Entry 7EGU (X-ray diffraction, 1.90 A resolution); this record covers chains A and B.

== Chain A ==
Protein: Nicotinamide N-methyltransferase
From: Homo sapiens
Notes: EC 2.1.1.1
UniProt: P40261 (NNMT_HUMAN); residue numbers follow UniProt; this construct covers 3-260
Amino-acid sequence (259 residues; row label = number of the first residue in the row):
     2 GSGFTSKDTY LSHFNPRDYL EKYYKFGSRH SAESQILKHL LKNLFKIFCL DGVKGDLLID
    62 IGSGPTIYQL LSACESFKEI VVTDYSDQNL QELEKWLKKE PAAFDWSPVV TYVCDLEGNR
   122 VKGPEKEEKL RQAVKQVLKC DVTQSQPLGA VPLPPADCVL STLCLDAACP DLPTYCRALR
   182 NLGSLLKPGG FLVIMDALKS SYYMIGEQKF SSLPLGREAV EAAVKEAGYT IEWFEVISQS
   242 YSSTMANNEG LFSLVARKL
Disordered / not traced: 2-9, 29-31
Differences from the reference sequence: expression tag (2); engineered mutation Ala-103 (Glu in P40261)
Swiss-Prot annotation at these positions:
  - binding site (S-adenosyl-L-methionine): Tyr-20, Tyr-25, Gly-63, Tyr-69, Asp-85, Asn-90, Asp-142, Val-143, Thr-163
  - binding site (nicotinamide): Asp-197, Ser-213
  - modified residue: Arg-18 (Citrulline), Lys-39 (N6-acetyllysine), Arg-132 (Citrulline), Arg-181 (Citrulline)
  - mutagenesis: Arg-18 (R18K: Has no effect on N-methyltransferase activity), Tyr-20 (Y20A: Loss of N-methyltransferase activity; Y20F: Decreases N-methyltransferase activity), Arg-132 (R132K: Loss of N-methyltransferase activity like its citrullinated counterpart), Arg-181 (R181K: Has no effect on N-methyltransferase activity), Asp-197 (D197A: Loss of N-methyltransferase activity), Ser-201 (S201A: Has no effect on N-methyltransferase activity), Ser-213 (S213A: Has no effect on N-methyltransferase activity)

== Chain B ==
Protein: macrocyclic peptide X
Amino-acid sequence (12 residues; each row starts with the number of its first residue):
     1 FPLIFPRKGX GG
Modified positions: OCY (hydroxyethylcysteine) at position 10
Covalently attached groups: covalent link Phe-1/OCY_10

== Chain A / chain B interface ==
Residue-residue contacts (59; chain A residue first):
  Tyr-11(A) with Pro-2(B)
  His-14(A) with Phe-1(B); Pro-2(B); Leu-3(B), hydrogen bond (backbone-backbone); Ile-4(B)
  Phe-15(A) with Phe-1(B), hydrophobic; Pro-2(B), hydrophobic
  Tyr-20(A) with Leu-3(B); Arg-7(B), hydrogen bond (side chain-backbone); Lys-8(B)
  Tyr-24(A) with Phe-5(B), hydrogen bond (side chain-backbone)
  Tyr-25(A) with Phe-5(B)
  Glu-34(A) with Phe-5(B)
  Ile-37(A) with Phe-5(B), hydrophobic
  Ile-62(A) with Lys-8(B)
  Gly-63(A) with Lys-8(B), hydrogen bond (backbone-side chain); Gly-9(B); OCY_10(B); Gly-11(B)
  Ser-64(A) with Lys-8(B)
  Gly-65(A) with Lys-8(B); Gly-9(B)
  Pro-66(A) with Lys-8(B)
  Thr-67(A) with Lys-8(B)
  Gln-70(A) with Lys-8(B)
  Asp-85(A) with Gly-9(B); OCY_10(B), hydrogen bond (side chain-backbone)
  Tyr-86(A) with OCY_10(B), hydrogen bond (backbone-backbone); Gly-12(B)
  Ser-87(A) with Phe-1(B)
  Asn-90(A) with Phe-1(B); Leu-3(B); OCY_10(B)
  Cys-141(A) with OCY_10(B); Gly-11(B)
  Asp-142(A) with Gly-11(B)
  Val-143(A) with Gly-11(B), hydrogen bond (backbone-backbone)
  Thr-163(A) with Lys-8(B), hydrogen bond (backbone-side chain)
  Leu-164(A) with Pro-6(B); Arg-7(B); Lys-8(B), hydrogen bond (backbone-backbone); Gly-9(B)
  Cys-165(A) with Gly-9(B); OCY_10(B); Gly-11(B), hydrogen bond (backbone-backbone)
  Asp-167(A) with Arg-7(B), salt bridge
  Ala-168(A) with Arg-7(B); OCY_10(B)
  Ala-169(A) with Gly-12(B)
  Tyr-203(A) with Ile-4(B); Pro-6(B); Arg-7(B)
  Tyr-204(A) with Ile-4(B)
  Met-205(A) with Pro-2(B), hydrophobic
  Tyr-242(A) with Phe-5(B)
  Met-246(A) with Ile-4(B), hydrophobic
  Ala-247(A) with Ile-4(B), hydrophobic; Phe-5(B)
  Asn-249(A) with Pro-6(B)
Also at the interface, not in a pair above, chain A (41 interface residues in all): Pro-17, Leu-38, Tyr-69, Gln-89, Ser-212, Leu-252
From the paper, about this interface:
  - interface residues, chain A: Val-143(A)

== Overview ==
The interface between chain A and chain B involves 41 residues on one side and 12 on the other, with 10
hydrogen bonds and 1 salt bridge. Polar contacts include Asp-167(A)/Arg-7(B), Tyr-20(A)/Arg-7(B) and
Tyr-24(A)/Phe-5(B). The paper reports the interface residue Val-143(A).
Chain A is Nicotinamide N-methyltransferase (Homo sapiens) and chain B is macrocyclic peptide X; the
structure, Structure of human NNMT in complex with macrocyclic peptide X, was determined by X-ray diffraction
(same publication as 7EI2 and 7EHZ).
